Entry 6TCD (X-ray diffraction, 1.36 A resolution); this record covers chains B and C of the 3 polymer chains in the assembly.

== Chain B (and C) ==
Name: Ribonuclease UK114
Source organism: Salmo salar
Notes: chain C of this document is another copy of the same molecule, construct and numbering; everything in this record applies to it too
UniProt: C0H8I4 (C0H8I4_SALSA); numbering as in UniProt (aligned over 1-135)
Sequence (138 residues; numbered -2 to 135; the number before each row is that of its first residue; numbers below 1 keep their minus sign (Gly-2 is residue -2)):
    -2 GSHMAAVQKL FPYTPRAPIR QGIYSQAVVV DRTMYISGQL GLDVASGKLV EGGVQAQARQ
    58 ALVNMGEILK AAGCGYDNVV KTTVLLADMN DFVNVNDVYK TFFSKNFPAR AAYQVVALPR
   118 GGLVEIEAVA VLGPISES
Not modelled in the structure: -2 to 1, 131-135
Sequence notes: expression tag (-2 to 0)
From the paper describing this entry:
  - binding site for acetate ion: Tyr21, Arg107, Glu122
  - binding site for sulfate ion: Arg17

== Interface between chain B and chain C ==
Contacting residue pairs (55; chain B residue first):
  Asp74(B) with Lys6(C), salt bridge
  Asn75(B) with Val4(C)
  Val77(B) with Val25(C); Val27(C), hydrophobic; Tyr32(C), hydrophobic
  Lys78(B) with Tyr32(C); Ile33(C), hydrogen bond (side chain-backbone); Ser34(C); Glu124(C), salt bridge
  Met86(B) with Ala114(C); Leu115(C); Pro116(C)
  Phe89(B) with Arg17(C)
  Asn93(B) with Ile20(C)
  Tyr96(B) with Ile20(C)
  Lys97(B) with Ile20(C)
  Asn103(B) with Lys6(C), hydrogen bond (backbone-side chain); Phe8(C)
  Phe104(B) with Phe8(C); Gly19(C); Ile20(C); Tyr21(C), hydrophobic; Ser22(C), hydrogen bond (backbone-side chain); Val25(C)
  Pro105(B) with Tyr21(C); Ser22(C), hydrogen bond (backbone-backbone); Val25(C)
  Ala106(B) with Ser22(C); Val25(C); Tyr32(C); Ser34(C)
  Arg107(B) with Ile20(C); Tyr21(C); Ser34(C), hydrogen bond (backbone-side chain); Gly35(C), hydrogen bond (backbone-backbone)
  Ala108(B) with Glu122(C); Glu124(C)
  Ala109(B) with Pro116(C)
  Tyr110(B) with Leu82(C), hydrophobic; Tyr110(C), hydrogen bond; Val112(C), hydrophobic; Ala114(C); Leu115(C), hydrophobic
  Gln111(B) with Val112(C); Val113(C), hydrogen bond (backbone-backbone); Ala114(C), hydrogen bond (backbone-backbone)
  Val112(B) with Val113(C)
  Val113(B) with Val113(C), hydrophobic
  Val126(B) with Tyr32(C)
  Val128(B) with Val4(C), hydrophobic; Val27(C), hydrophobic
  Leu129(B) with Val4(C)
  Gly130(B) with Ala2(C); Ala3(C); Val4(C)
Interface residues without a listed pair, chain B (28 interface residues in all): Arg29, Thr30, Val76, Thr80
Interface residues without a listed pair, chain C (27 interface residues in all): Ala24, Asp28

== In short ==
Chain B and chain C form an interface of 28 and 27 residues respectively, with 9 hydrogen bonds and 2 salt
bridges. Polar contacts include Asp74(B)-Lys6(C), Lys78(B)-Glu124(C) and Lys78(B)-Ile33(C). From the paper: a
binding site for acetate ion at Tyr21(B), Arg107(B) and Glu122(B); a binding site for sulfate ion at Arg17(B).
Chain B and chain C are both Ribonuclease UK114 (Salmo salar); the structure, Crystal structure of Salmo salar
RidA-2, was determined by X-ray diffraction, deposited together with 6TCC.
